Entry 5DVS (X-ray diffraction, 2.28 A resolution); this record covers chains A and C of the 4 polymer chains in the assembly.

# Chain A
Protein: Estrogen receptor
From: Homo sapiens
Notes: fragment: ligand-binding domain
Reference sequence: P03372 (ESR1_HUMAN); numbering as in UniProt (aligned over 298-554)
Sequence (257 residues; each row starts with the number of its first residue):
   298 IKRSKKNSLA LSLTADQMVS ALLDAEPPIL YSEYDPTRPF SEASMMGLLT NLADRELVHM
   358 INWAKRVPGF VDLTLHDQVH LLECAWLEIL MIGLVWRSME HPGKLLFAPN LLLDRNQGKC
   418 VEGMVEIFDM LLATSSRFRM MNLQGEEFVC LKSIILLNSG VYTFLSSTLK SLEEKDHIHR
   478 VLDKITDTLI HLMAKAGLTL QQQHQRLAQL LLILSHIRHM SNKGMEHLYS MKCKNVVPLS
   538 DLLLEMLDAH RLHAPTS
Unresolved in the structure: 298-305, 335, 462-471, 548-554
Sequence notes: engineered mutation Ser537 (Tyr in P03372)
Small-molecule neighbours: 5G7 (4,4'-[(2-methylphenyl)carbonimidoyl]diphenol): Met343, Leu346, Thr347, Leu349, Ala350, Glu353, Trp383, Leu384, Leu387, Met388, Leu391, Arg394, Phe404, Met421, Ile424, Phe425, Leu428, Gly521, His524, Leu525, Met528, Leu536, Leu540

# Chain C
Protein: Nuclear receptor coactivator 2
Notes: fragment: Nuclear receptor-interacting peptide
Reference sequence: Q15596 (NCOA2_HUMAN); residues 686-699 here = UniProt positions 686-699
Sequence (14 residues; each row starts with the number of its first residue):
   686 KHKILHRLLQ DSSS
Unresolved in the structure: 686-687, 697-699

# How chain A and chain C interact
Residue-residue contacts (21):
  Ile358(A) - Leu690(C)  hydrophobic
  Ile358(A) - Leu693(C)
  Ile358(A) - Leu694(C)  hydrophobic
  Lys362(A) - Leu694(C)
  Leu372(A) - His691(C)
  Leu372(A) - Gln695(C)
  Gln375(A) - Leu694(C)
  Val376(A) - Lys688(C)
  Val376(A) - Leu690(C)  hydrophobic
  Val376(A) - His691(C)
  Val376(A) - Leu694(C)  hydrophobic
  Leu379(A) - Leu694(C)  hydrophobic
  Glu380(A) - Lys688(C)  salt bridge
  Glu380(A) - Leu690(C)
  Asp538(A) - Ile689(C)
  Leu539(A) - Ile689(C)
  Leu539(A) - Leu693(C)  hydrophobic
  Glu542(A) - Lys688(C)
  Glu542(A) - Ile689(C)  hydrogen bond (side chain-backbone)
  Glu542(A) - Leu690(C)
  Met543(A) - Leu690(C)  hydrophobic
Other interface residues (no listed pair), chain A (13 interface residues in all): Asn359, Phe367
Other interface residues (no listed pair), chain C (8 interface residues in all): Asp696

# Overview
Chain A and chain C form an interface of 13 and 8 residues respectively, with 1 hydrogen bond and 1 salt
bridge. Among the polar pairs are Glu380(A)-Lys688(C) and Glu542(A)-Ile689(C). Bound to chain A: compound 5G7.
Here chain A is Estrogen receptor (Homo sapiens) and chain C is Nuclear receptor coactivator 2. Entry 5DVS
(Crystal Structure of the ER-alpha Ligand-binding Domain in Complex with a 2-Methyl-substituted Triaryl-imine
4,4'-[(2-methylphenyl)carbonimidoyl]diphenol) was determined by X-ray diffraction, deposited together with
4ZN7, 4ZNH, 4ZNS, 4ZNT, 4ZNU, 4ZNV and 50 further entries.
